5F9X - chain A; structure by X-ray diffraction, 1.94 A resolution.

# Chain A
Protein: Lysozyme C
Organism: Gallus gallus
Notes: EC 3.2.1.17
UniProt: P00698 (LYSC_CHICK); residues 1-129 here correspond to UniProt positions 19-147 (UniProt number = residue number + 18)
Sequence (129 residues; each row starts with the number of its first residue):
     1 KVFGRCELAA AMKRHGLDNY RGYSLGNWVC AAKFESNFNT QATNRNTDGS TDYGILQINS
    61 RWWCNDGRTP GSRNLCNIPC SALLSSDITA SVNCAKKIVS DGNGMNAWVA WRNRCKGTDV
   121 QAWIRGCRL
Curated features (UniProtKB/Swiss-Prot):
  - active site: E35, D52
  - binding site (substrate): D101
Disulfide bonds: C6-C127, C30-C115, C64-C80, C76-C94
Bound ions: Cisplatin Pt site 1: R14, H15; Cisplatin Pt site 2 near H15 (its only coordinating residue here)

# In short
The Cisplatin Pt site 1 is built by R14 and H15. From UniProt: active-site residues E35 and D52 and
substrate-binding residue D101.
Chain A is Lysozyme C (Gallus gallus); the structure, X-ray structure of the adduct between hen egg white
lysozyme and cisplatin upon 24 hours of ..., was determined by X-ray diffraction (same publication as 5F9U and
5FCP).
